3SIP - chains B and D of the 6 polymer chains in the assembly; structure by X-ray diffraction, 3.50 A resolution.

[Chain B (and D)]
Name: Caspase
Organism: Drosophila melanogaster
Notes: EC 3.4.22.-; chain D of this document is another copy of the same molecule, construct and numbering; everything in this record applies to it too
UniProtKB: O01382 (ICE_DROME); residues 158-266 here correspond to UniProt positions 231-339 (UniProt number = residue number + 73)
Sequence (109 residues; numbered 158 to 266; the number before each row is that of its first residue):
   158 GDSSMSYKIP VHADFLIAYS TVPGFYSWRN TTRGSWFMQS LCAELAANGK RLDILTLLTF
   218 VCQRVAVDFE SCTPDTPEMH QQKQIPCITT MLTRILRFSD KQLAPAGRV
Not modelled in the structure: 158-161, 265-266 (chain D: 158-163, 264-266)

[How chain B and chain D interact]
Residue-residue contacts (65):
  Lys-165(B) / Ala-223(D)
  Lys-165(B) / Glu-227(D)
  Lys-165(B) / Gln-238(D)  hydrogen bond (side chain-backbone)
  Lys-165(B) / Lys-240(D)  hydrogen bond (backbone-side chain)
  Ile-166(B) / Ala-223(D)
  Ile-166(B) / Lys-240(D)
  Pro-167(B) / Ala-223(D)
  Pro-167(B) / Lys-240(D)
  Pro-167(B) / Gln-241(D)
  Pro-167(B) / Ile-242(D)  hydrophobic
  His-169(B) / Phe-182(D)
  His-169(B) / Ile-242(D)
  Ala-170(B) / Ile-242(D)  hydrophobic
  Val-179(B) / Met-248(D)  hydrophobic
  Phe-182(B) / His-169(D)
  Asp-210(B) / Thr-213(D)
  Leu-212(B) / Leu-212(D)  hydrophobic
  Leu-212(B) / Thr-216(D)
  Thr-213(B) / Asp-210(D)
  Thr-216(B) / Leu-212(D)
  Thr-216(B) / Leu-249(D)
  Thr-216(B) / Thr-250(D)
  Thr-216(B) / Arg-251(D)
  Phe-217(B) / Ile-252(D)  hydrophobic
  Cys-219(B) / Leu-249(D)
  Cys-219(B) / Thr-250(D)
  Gln-220(B) / Thr-250(D)
  Gln-220(B) / Arg-251(D)
  Ala-223(B) / Lys-165(D)
  Ala-223(B) / Ile-166(D)
  Ala-223(B) / Pro-167(D)
  Ala-223(B) / Thr-250(D)
  Glu-227(B) / Lys-165(D)
  Gln-238(B) / Lys-165(D)  hydrogen bond (backbone-side chain)
  Lys-240(B) / Lys-165(D)  hydrogen bond (side chain-backbone)
  Lys-240(B) / Ile-166(D)
  Lys-240(B) / Pro-167(D)
  Gln-241(B) / Pro-167(D)
  Ile-242(B) / Pro-167(D)  hydrophobic
  Ile-242(B) / His-169(D)
  Ile-242(B) / Ala-170(D)  hydrophobic
  Ile-242(B) / Met-248(D)  hydrophobic
  Ile-242(B) / Thr-250(D)
  Pro-243(B) / Met-248(D)
  Cys-244(B) / Thr-247(D)
  Cys-244(B) / Met-248(D)  hydrophobic
  Ile-245(B) / Ile-245(D)
  Ile-245(B) / Thr-247(D)  hydrogen bond (backbone-backbone)
  Thr-246(B) / Thr-246(D)
  Thr-247(B) / Cys-244(D)
  Thr-247(B) / Ile-245(D)  hydrogen bond (backbone-backbone)
  Met-248(B) / Val-179(D)  hydrophobic
  Met-248(B) / Ile-242(D)  hydrophobic
  Met-248(B) / Pro-243(D)
  Met-248(B) / Cys-244(D)  hydrophobic
  Leu-249(B) / Thr-216(D)
  Leu-249(B) / Cys-219(D)
  Thr-250(B) / Thr-216(D)
  Thr-250(B) / Cys-219(D)
  Thr-250(B) / Gln-220(D)
  Thr-250(B) / Ala-223(D)
  Thr-250(B) / Ile-242(D)
  Arg-251(B) / Thr-216(D)
  Arg-251(B) / Gln-220(D)
  Ile-252(B) / Phe-217(D)  hydrophobic
Other interface residues (no listed pair), chain B (31 interface residues in all): Val-224
Other interface residues (no listed pair), chain D (31 interface residues in all): Val-224

[In short]
Chain B and chain D each contribute 31 residues to their interface; the contacts include 6 hydrogen bonds.
Polar pairs include Lys-165(B)/Gln-238(D), Lys-165(B)/Lys-240(D) and Ile-245(B)/Thr-247(D).
Both chains are Caspase (Drosophila melanogaster). Entry 3SIP (Crystal structure of drICE and dIAP1-BIR1
complex) was determined by X-ray diffraction, deposited together with 3SIQ and 3SIR.
